Entry 6S16 (X-ray diffraction, 3.41 A resolution); this record covers chains A and C of the 5 polymer chains in the assembly.

# Chain A
Protein: Crossover junction endodeoxyribonuclease RuvC
From: Thermus thermophilus (strain HB8 / ATCC 27634 / DSM 579)
Notes: EC 3.1.22.4
UniProt: Q5SJC4 (RUVC_THET8); residue numbers follow UniProt; this construct covers 1-166
Amino-acid sequence (169 residues; row label = number of the first residue in the row; numbers below 1 keep their minus sign (Gly-2 is residue -2)):
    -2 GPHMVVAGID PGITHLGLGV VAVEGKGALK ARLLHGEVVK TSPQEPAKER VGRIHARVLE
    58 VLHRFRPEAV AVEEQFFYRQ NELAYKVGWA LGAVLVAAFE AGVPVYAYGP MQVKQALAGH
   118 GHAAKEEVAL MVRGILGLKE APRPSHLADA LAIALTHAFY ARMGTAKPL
Disordered / not traced: -2 to -1, 22-25, 117-121
Sequence notes: expression tag (-2 to 0)
Reported in the primary citation:
  - catalytic residues: Asp7
  - binding site for the 33-nt DNA strand (chain C): Ile10, Thr11, Arg47, Tyr75, Arg76, Lys83 (from molecular simulation)
  - mutagenesis - R76A: decreased catalytic activity on HJ-C
  - mutagenesis - R76A: decreased catalytic activity on nicked substrates
  - binding site for the 33-nt DNA strand (chain C): Gln72, Phe74
  - conformationally variable residues: Arg76 (from molecular simulation)

# Chain C
Molecule: 33-nt DNA strand
From: synthetic construct
Sequence (33 nucleotides; numbered 1 to 33; the number before each row is that of its first residue):
     1 CAATCGGCTT TGACCTTTGG TCAATCGGCA GAT

# Interface between chain A and chain C
Residue-residue contacts (22):
  Gly9(A) with DG27(C), phosphate contact
  Ile10(A) with DG27(C), hydrogen bond to the phosphate
  Thr11(A) with DG27(C), hydrogen bond to the phosphate; DG28(C), phosphate contact
  Pro40(A) with DG28(C), phosphate contact; DC29(C), phosphate contact
  Gln41(A) with DC29(C), phosphate contact
  Arg47(A) with DG28(C), salt bridge to the phosphate
  Gln72(A) with DT25(C), phosphate contact; DC26(C), hydrogen bond to the phosphate
  Phe73(A) with DT10(C), base contact; DT11(C), sugar contact
  Phe74(A) with DT10(C), base contact; DA24(C), stacking on the base; DT25(C), sugar contact
  Tyr75(A) with DT25(C), base contact
  Arg76(A) with DT25(C), hydrogen bond to the base
  Leu80(A) with DC26(C), sugar contact
  Lys83(A) with DG27(C), phosphate contact; DG28(C), salt bridge to the phosphate
  Val84(A) with DG27(C), phosphate contact
  Met108(A) with DA13(C), phosphate contact
Also at the interface, not in a pair above, chain A (16 interface residues in all): His12
Also at the interface, not in a pair above, chain C (10 interface residues in all): DG12

# Overview
Chain A and chain C form an interface of 16 and 10 residues respectively, with 4 hydrogen bonds, 2 salt
bridges and 1 aromatic stacking contact. Polar pairs include Arg76(A)-DT25(C), Ile10(A)-DG27(C) and
Thr11(A)-DG27(C). The paper reports the catalytic residue Asp7(A); R76A of chain A reduces catalytic activity
on HJ-C.
Chain A is Crossover junction endodeoxyribonuclease RuvC (Thermus thermophilus (strain HB8 / ATCC 27634 / DSM
579)) and chain C is a 33-nt DNA strand (synthetic construct); the structure, T. thermophilus RuvC in complex
with Holliday junction substrate, was determined by X-ray diffraction.
